PDB entry 2W29 | X-ray diffraction, 4.10 A resolution (low resolution: residue-level contacts below are approximate; hydrogen-bond / salt-bridge calls are withheld) | chains C and D of the 4 polymer chains in the assembly

Chain C (and D):
Molecule: Probable transcriptional regulatory protein
Organism: Mycobacterium tuberculosis
Notes: chain D of this document is another copy of the same molecule, construct and numbering; everything in this record applies to it too
UniProt: P96896 (P96896_MYCTU); numbering as in UniProt (aligned over 1-150)
Sequence (150 residues; each row starts with the number of its first residue):
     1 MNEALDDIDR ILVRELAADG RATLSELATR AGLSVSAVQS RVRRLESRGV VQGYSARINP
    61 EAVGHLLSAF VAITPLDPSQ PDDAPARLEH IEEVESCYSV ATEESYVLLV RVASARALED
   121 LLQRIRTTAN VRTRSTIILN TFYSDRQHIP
Unresolved in the structure: 1-3
Construct notes: engineered mutation Thr102 (Gly in P96896)

Interface between chain C and chain D:
Pairs across the interface (135; chain C residue first):
  Leu5(C) - Ala62(D)
  Arg10(C) - Val63(D)
  Val13(C) - Ile58(D)
  Leu16(C) - Ser55(D)
  Leu16(C) - Ala56(D)
  Ala17(C) - Ser55(D)
  Asp19(C) - Tyr54(D)
  Gly20(C) - Arg21(D)
  Gly20(C) - Tyr54(D)
  Gly20(C) - Ser55(D)
  Gly20(C) - Ala56(D)
  Arg21(C) - Gly20(D)
  Arg21(C) - Arg21(D)
  Arg21(C) - Ala22(D)
  Arg21(C) - Leu24(D)
  Arg21(C) - Tyr54(D)
  Ala22(C) - Arg21(D)
  Leu24(C) - Arg21(D)
  Gly49(C) - Asn59(D)
  Val50(C) - Arg57(D)
  Val50(C) - Ile58(D)
  Val50(C) - Asn59(D)
  Val50(C) - Ala62(D)
  Val51(C) - Ala56(D)
  Val51(C) - Arg57(D)
  Val51(C) - Ile58(D)
  Gln52(C) - Arg57(D)
  Gln52(C) - Ile58(D)
  Gln52(C) - Asn59(D)
  Gly53(C) - Ala56(D)
  Gly53(C) - Arg57(D)
  Tyr54(C) - Asp19(D)
  Tyr54(C) - Gly20(D)
  Tyr54(C) - Arg21(D)
  Tyr54(C) - Ser55(D)
  Tyr54(C) - Ala56(D)
  Ser55(C) - Leu16(D)
  Ser55(C) - Ala17(D)
  Ser55(C) - Gly20(D)
  Ser55(C) - Tyr54(D)
  Ser55(C) - Ser55(D)
  Ala56(C) - Leu16(D)
  Ala56(C) - Gly53(D)
  Ala56(C) - Tyr54(D)
  Ala56(C) - Gln147(D)
  Arg57(C) - Val50(D)
  Arg57(C) - Val51(D)
  Arg57(C) - Gln52(D)
  Arg57(C) - Gly53(D)
  Arg57(C) - Gln147(D)
  Ile58(C) - Val13(D)
  Ile58(C) - Ala17(D)
  Ile58(C) - Val50(D)
  Ile58(C) - Gln147(D)
  Asn59(C) - Gly49(D)
  Asn59(C) - Val50(D)
  Ala62(C) - Val50(D)
  Val63(C) - Arg10(D)
  Val63(C) - Pro150(D)
  His65(C) - His148(D)
  His65(C) - Pro150(D)
  Phe70(C) - Tyr98(D)
  Pro85(C) - Phe142(D)
  Pro85(C) - Tyr143(D)
  Leu88(C) - Tyr143(D)
  Leu88(C) - Arg146(D)
  Glu89(C) - Tyr143(D)
  Glu89(C) - Arg146(D)
  Ile91(C) - Arg146(D)
  Glu92(C) - Arg146(D)
  Glu92(C) - His148(D)
  Val94(C) - Arg146(D)
  Glu95(C) - Ser144(D)
  Glu95(C) - Asp145(D)
  Glu95(C) - Arg146(D)
  Ser96(C) - Tyr143(D)
  Ser96(C) - Asp145(D)
  Cys97(C) - Thr141(D)
  Cys97(C) - Phe142(D)
  Cys97(C) - Tyr143(D)
  Tyr98(C) - Phe70(D)
  Tyr98(C) - Leu109(D)
  Tyr98(C) - Ile138(D)
  Tyr98(C) - Asn140(D)
  Tyr98(C) - Thr141(D)
  Ser99(C) - Ile138(D)
  Ser99(C) - Leu139(D)
  Ser99(C) - Asn140(D)
  Ser99(C) - Phe142(D)
  Val100(C) - Thr136(D)
  Val100(C) - Ile137(D)
  Val100(C) - Leu139(D)
  Ala101(C) - Thr136(D)
  Ala101(C) - Ile137(D)
  Tyr106(C) - Phe142(D)
  Thr136(C) - Val100(D)
  Thr136(C) - Ala101(D)
  Thr136(C) - Thr102(D)
  Ile137(C) - Val100(D)
  Ile137(C) - Ala101(D)
  Ile138(C) - Ser99(D)
  Leu139(C) - Ser99(D)
  Leu139(C) - Val100(D)
  Leu139(C) - Ala101(D)
  Asn140(C) - Tyr98(D)
  Asn140(C) - Ser99(D)
  Thr141(C) - Cys97(D)
  Thr141(C) - Tyr98(D)
  Phe142(C) - Pro85(D)
  Phe142(C) - Cys97(D)
  Phe142(C) - Ser99(D)
  Phe142(C) - Tyr106(D)
  Tyr143(C) - Pro85(D)
  Tyr143(C) - Leu88(D)
  Tyr143(C) - Glu89(D)
  Tyr143(C) - Val94(D)
  Tyr143(C) - Ser96(D)
  Tyr143(C) - Cys97(D)
  Ser144(C) - Glu95(D)
  Ser144(C) - Ser96(D)
  Ser144(C) - Tyr98(D)
  Asp145(C) - Glu95(D)
  Asp145(C) - Ser96(D)
  Asp145(C) - Asp145(D)
  Arg146(C) - Glu89(D)
  Arg146(C) - Ile91(D)
  Arg146(C) - Val94(D)
  Arg146(C) - Glu95(D)
  Gln147(C) - Ala56(D)
  Gln147(C) - Ile58(D)
  His148(C) - His65(D)
  His148(C) - Glu92(D)
  Ile149(C) - Val63(D)
  Pro150(C) - Val63(D)
  Pro150(C) - His65(D)
Other interface residues (no listed pair), chain C (60 interface residues in all): Ala18, Thr23, Glu93, Thr102, Val107, Leu109
Other interface residues (no listed pair), chain D (64 interface residues in all): Leu5, Ala18, Thr23, Pro60, Ala84, Ala86, His90, Glu93, Val107, Ile149

Summary:
60 residues of chain C and 64 residues of chain D are in contact.
Chain C and chain D are both Probable transcriptional regulatory protein (Mycobacterium tuberculosis); the
structure, Gly102Thr mutant of Rv3291c, was determined by X-ray diffraction together with 2W24 and 2W25 from
the same study.
